Entry 2RN5 (solution NMR); this record covers chains A and B.

== Chain A ==
Name: Insulin
Source organism: Homo sapiens
UniProt: P01308 (INS_HUMAN); residues 1-21 here correspond to UniProt positions 90-110 (UniProt number = residue number + 89)
Chain sequence (21 residues; numbered 1 to 21; the number before each row is that of its first residue):
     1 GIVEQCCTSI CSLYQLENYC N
Disulfides: C6-C11

== Chain B ==
Name: Insulin
Source organism: Homo sapiens
UniProt: P01308 (INS_HUMAN); residues 1-30 here correspond to UniProt positions 25-54 (UniProt number = residue number + 24)
Chain sequence (32 residues; each row starts with the number of its first residue):
     1 FVNQHLCGSH LVEALYLVCG ERGFFYTPKT KR
Sequence notes: expression tag (31-32)

== Interface between chain A and chain B ==
Inter-chain disulfides: C7(A)-C7(B), C20(A)-C19(B)
Contacting residue pairs (40; chain A residue first):
  G1(A) - Y26(B)
  G1(A) - R32(B)
  I2(A) - Y26(B)
  V3(A) - L11(B)
  V3(A) - Y26(B)
  V3(A) - P28(B)
  E4(A) - K29(B)
  C6(A) - H5(B)
  C6(A) - L6(B)
  C6(A) - L11(B)
  C7(A) - L6(B)
  C7(A) - C7(B)  disulfide
  T8(A) - H5(B)
  S9(A) - H5(B)
  I10(A) - N3(B)
  I10(A) - Q4(B)
  I10(A) - H5(B)
  C11(A) - N3(B)
  C11(A) - Q4(B)
  S12(A) - V2(B)
  S12(A) - N3(B)
  L13(A) - F1(B)
  L13(A) - V2(B)
  L13(A) - V18(B)
  L16(A) - L11(B)
  L16(A) - A14(B)
  L16(A) - L15(B)
  L16(A) - V18(B)
  E17(A) - V18(B)
  N18(A) - F25(B)
  Y19(A) - F24(B)
  Y19(A) - F25(B)
  Y19(A) - Y26(B)
  C20(A) - V18(B)
  C20(A) - C19(B)  disulfide
  C20(A) - G23(B)
  C20(A) - F25(B)
  N21(A) - R22(B)
  N21(A) - G23(B)
  N21(A) - F24(B)

== In short ==
The interface between chain A and chain B involves 18 residues on one side and 20 on the other; the contacts
include 2 disulfide bonds.
Here chain A is Insulin and chain B is Insulin, both from Homo sapiens. Entry 2RN5 (Humal Insulin Mutant
B31Lys-B32Arg) was determined by solution NMR.
